Entry 18GS (X-ray diffraction, 1.90 A resolution); this record covers chains A and B.

Chain A (and B):
Molecule: Glutathione S-transferase
Source organism: Homo sapiens
Notes: EC 2.5.1.18; chain B of this document is another copy of the same molecule, construct and numbering; everything in this record applies to it too
UniProt: P09211 (GSTP1_HUMAN); residues 1-209 here = UniProt positions 1-209
Sequence (210 residues; numbered 0 to 209; the number before each row is that of its first residue; numbering starts at 0):
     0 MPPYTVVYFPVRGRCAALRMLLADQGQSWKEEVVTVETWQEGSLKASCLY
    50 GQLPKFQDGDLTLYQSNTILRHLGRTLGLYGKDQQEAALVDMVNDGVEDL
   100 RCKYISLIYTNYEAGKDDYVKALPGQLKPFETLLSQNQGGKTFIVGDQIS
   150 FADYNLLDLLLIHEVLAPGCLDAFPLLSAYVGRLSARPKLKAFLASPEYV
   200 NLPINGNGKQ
Not modelled in the structure: 0-1
Residues lining bound ligands: glutathione S-(2,4 dinitrobenzene) (GDN): Phe-8, Arg-13, Trp-38, Lys-44, Gly-50, Gln-51, Leu-52, Pro-53, Gln-64, Ser-65, Ile-104, Tyr-108

Chain A / chain B interface:
Residue-residue contacts - 54 pairs, chain A then chain B:
  Leu-48(A) / Met-91(B)  hydrophobic
  Leu-48(A) / Pro-128(B)
  Leu-48(A) / Leu-132(B)  hydrophobic
  Tyr-49(A) / Met-91(B)  hydrogen bond (side chain-backbone)
  Tyr-49(A) / Val-92(B)
  Tyr-49(A) / Gly-95(B)
  Tyr-49(A) / Pro-128(B)  hydrophobic
  Tyr-49(A) / Phe-129(B)
  Leu-60(A) / Gln-84(B)
  Tyr-63(A) / Met-91(B)
  Gln-64(A) / Asp-94(B)
  Gln-64(A) / Gly-95(B)
  Gln-64(A) / Asp-98(B)  hydrogen bond
  Asn-66(A) / Asp-94(B)
  Thr-67(A) / Ala-87(B)
  Thr-67(A) / Asp-90(B)  hydrogen bond (side chain-backbone)
  Thr-67(A) / Met-91(B)  hydrogen bond (side chain-backbone)
  Thr-67(A) / Asp-94(B)  hydrogen bond
  Arg-70(A) / Arg-70(B)
  Arg-70(A) / Asp-90(B)
  His-71(A) / Ala-87(B)
  Arg-74(A) / Tyr-79(B)  hydrogen bond
  Arg-74(A) / Gln-83(B)
  Arg-74(A) / Ala-86(B)
  Arg-74(A) / Ala-87(B)
  Arg-74(A) / Asp-90(B)  salt bridge
  Thr-75(A) / Gln-83(B)
  Tyr-79(A) / Arg-74(B)  hydrogen bond
  Tyr-79(A) / Tyr-79(B)
  Gln-83(A) / Arg-74(B)
  Gln-83(A) / Thr-75(B)
  Gln-84(A) / Leu-60(B)
  Ala-86(A) / Arg-74(B)
  Ala-87(A) / Thr-67(B)
  Ala-87(A) / His-71(B)
  Ala-87(A) / Arg-74(B)
  Asp-90(A) / Thr-67(B)  hydrogen bond (backbone-side chain)
  Asp-90(A) / Arg-70(B)
  Asp-90(A) / Arg-74(B)  salt bridge
  Met-91(A) / Leu-48(B)  hydrophobic
  Met-91(A) / Tyr-49(B)  hydrogen bond (backbone-side chain)
  Met-91(A) / Tyr-63(B)
  Met-91(A) / Thr-67(B)  hydrogen bond (backbone-side chain)
  Val-92(A) / Tyr-49(B)
  Asp-94(A) / Gln-64(B)
  Asp-94(A) / Asn-66(B)
  Asp-94(A) / Thr-67(B)  hydrogen bond
  Gly-95(A) / Tyr-49(B)
  Gly-95(A) / Gln-64(B)
  Asp-98(A) / Gln-64(B)  hydrogen bond
  Pro-128(A) / Leu-48(B)
  Pro-128(A) / Tyr-49(B)  hydrophobic
  Phe-129(A) / Tyr-49(B)
  Leu-132(A) / Leu-48(B)  hydrophobic
Other interface residues (no listed pair), chain A (28 interface residues in all): Thr-61, Leu-62, Leu-88
Other interface residues (no listed pair), chain B (27 interface residues in all): Leu-62, Leu-88

In short:
28 residues of chain A and 27 residues of chain B are in contact; the contacts include 12 hydrogen bonds and 2
salt bridges. Among the polar pairs are Arg-74(A)/Asp-90(B), Tyr-49(A)/Met-91(B) and Gln-64(A)/Asp-98(B).
Chain A binds glutathione S-(2,4 dinitrobenzene).
Both chains are Glutathione S-transferase (Homo sapiens). Entry 18GS (Glutathione S-transferase P1-1 complexed
with 1-(s-glutathionyl)-2,4-dinitrobenzene) was determined by X-ray diffraction together with 12GS, 13GS, 19GS
and 20GS from the same study.
